3O62 - chains C and I of the 10 polymer chains in the assembly; structure by X-ray diffraction, 3.22 A resolution.

[Chain C]
Protein: Histone H2A type 1
Organism: Xenopus laevis
UniProtKB: P06897 (H2A1_XENLA); aligned to UniProt positions 2-129 over residues 1-128 (the alignment contains insertions or deletions, so no single offset holds)
Amino-acid sequence (128 residues; numbered 1 to 128; the number before each row is that of its first residue):
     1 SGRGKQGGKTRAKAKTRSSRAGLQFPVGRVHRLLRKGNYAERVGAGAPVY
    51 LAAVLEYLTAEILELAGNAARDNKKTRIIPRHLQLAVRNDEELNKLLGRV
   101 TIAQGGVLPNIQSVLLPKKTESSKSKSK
Unresolved in the structure: 1-13, 119-128
Sequence notes: conflict Arg99 (Gly100 in P06897), Ser123 (Ala124 in P06897)
UniProt features mapped onto this chain:
  - modified residue: Ser1 (N-acetylserine), Lys5 (N6-(2-hydroxyisobutyryl)lysine), Lys9 (N6-(2-hydroxyisobutyryl)lysine), Lys36 (N6-(2-hydroxyisobutyryl)lysine), Lys74 (N6-(2-hydroxyisobutyryl)lysine), Lys75 (N6-(2-hydroxyisobutyryl)lysine), Lys95 (N6-(2-hydroxyisobutyryl)lysine), Gln104 (N5-methylglutamine), Lys118 (N6-(2-hydroxyisobutyryl)lysine)
  - cross-link (Glycyl lysine isopeptide (Lys-Gly)): Lys13 (interchain with G-Cter in ubiquitin), Lys15 (interchain with G-Cter in ubiquitin), Lys119 (interchain with G-Cter in ubiquitin)

[Chain I]
Molecule: 146-nt DNA strand
Sequence (146 nucleotides; each row starts with the number of its first residue):
     1 ATCAATATCCACCTGCAGATTCTACCAAAAGTGTATTTGGAAACTGCTCC
    51 ATCAAAAGGCATGTTCACCGTGATTCCCCTCAACATCGGAAAACTACCTC
   101 GTCAAAGGTTTATGTGAAAACCATCTTAGACGTCCACCTATAACTA
Metal / ion sites: Cisplatin Pt: DG70, DG72
Ligand contacts: Cisplatin (CPT): DG70, DG72, DA73

[How chain C and chain I interact]
Residue-residue contacts (12):
  Ala14(C) - DG31(I)  phosphate contact
  Ala14(C) - DT32(I)  phosphate contact
  Lys15(C) - DT32(I)  hydrogen bond to the phosphate
  Arg17(C) - DG31(I)  salt bridge to the phosphate
  Arg20(C) - DT32(I)  salt bridge to the phosphate
  Gly28(C) - DG31(I)  phosphate contact
  Arg29(C) - DA30(I)  phosphate contact
  Arg32(C) - DA29(I)  phosphate contact
  Arg32(C) - DA30(I)  salt bridge to the phosphate
  Arg42(C) - DG39(I)  hydrogen bond to the sugar
  Arg77(C) - DA19(I)  sugar contact
  Arg77(C) - DT20(I)  phosphate contact
Also at the interface, not in a pair above, chain C (11 interface residues in all): Thr16, Lys74
Also at the interface, not in a pair above, chain I (9 interface residues in all): DC10, DT37

[In short]
11 residues of chain C and 9 residues of chain I are in contact; the contacts include 2 hydrogen bonds and 3
salt bridges. Polar pairs include Arg42(C)-DG39(I), Lys15(C)-DT32(I) and Arg17(C)-DG31(I). Chain I binds
Cisplatin. DG70(I) and DG72(I) form the Cisplatin Pt site.
Chain C is Histone H2A type 1 (Xenopus laevis) and chain I is a 146-nt DNA strand; the structure, Nucleosome
core particle modified with a cisplatin 1,3-cis-{Pt(NH3)2}2+-d(GpTpG) intrastrand cross-link, was determined
by X-ray diffraction.
